3MWW - chain A; structure by X-ray diffraction, 2.80 A resolution.

[Chain A]
Molecule: Genome polyprotein
From: Hepatitis C virus
Notes: EC 2.7.7.48; fragment: to 2989
UniProtKB: O92972 (POLG_HCVJ4); residues 1-570 here correspond to UniProt positions 2420-2989 (UniProt number = residue number + 2419)
Amino-acid sequence (576 residues; row label = number of the first residue in the row):
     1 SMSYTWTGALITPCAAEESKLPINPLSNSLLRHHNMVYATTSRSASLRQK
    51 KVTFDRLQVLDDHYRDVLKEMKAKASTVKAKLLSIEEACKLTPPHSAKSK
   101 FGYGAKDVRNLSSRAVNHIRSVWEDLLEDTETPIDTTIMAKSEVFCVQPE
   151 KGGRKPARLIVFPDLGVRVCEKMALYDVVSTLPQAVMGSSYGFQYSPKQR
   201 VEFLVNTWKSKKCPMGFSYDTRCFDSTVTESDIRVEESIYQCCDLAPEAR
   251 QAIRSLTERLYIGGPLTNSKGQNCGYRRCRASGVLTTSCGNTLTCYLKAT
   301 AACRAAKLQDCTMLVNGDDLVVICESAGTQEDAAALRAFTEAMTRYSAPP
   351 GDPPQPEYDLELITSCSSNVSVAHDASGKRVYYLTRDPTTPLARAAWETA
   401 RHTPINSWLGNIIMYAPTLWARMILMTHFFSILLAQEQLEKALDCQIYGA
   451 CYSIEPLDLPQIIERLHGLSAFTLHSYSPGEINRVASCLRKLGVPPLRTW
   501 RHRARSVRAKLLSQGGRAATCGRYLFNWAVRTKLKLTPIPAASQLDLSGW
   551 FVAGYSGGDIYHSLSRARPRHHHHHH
Disordered / not traced: 150-153, 564-576
Differences from the reference sequence: expression tag (571-576)
Curated features (UniProtKB/Swiss-Prot):
  - binding site (Mg(2+)): Asp220, Asp318, Asp319
  - modified residue (Phosphoserine): Ser29, Ser42
Reported in the primary citation:
  - binding site for the ligand BIW: Leu492, Gly493, Pro495, Arg503
  - binding site for the ligand BIW: Val494 (from molecular simulation)

[Summary]
From UniProt: 3 Mg2+-binding residues. The paper reports a binding site for the ligand BIW at Leu492, Gly493
and Pro495 among others.
Chain A is Genome polyprotein (Hepatitis C virus); the structure, Crystal structure of HCV NS5B polymerase,
was determined by X-ray diffraction, deposited together with 3MWV.
